Entry 7P1N (X-ray diffraction, 2.95 A resolution); this record covers chains A and B of the 4 polymer chains in the assembly.

[Chain A (and B)]
Name: Acetylcholinesterase
Source organism: Homo sapiens
Notes: EC 3.1.1.7; chain B of this document is another copy of the same molecule, construct and numbering; everything in this record applies to it too
UniProt: P22303 (ACES_HUMAN); residues 262-543 here correspond to UniProt positions 293-574 (UniProt number = residue number + 31)
Amino-acid sequence (282 residues; each row starts with the number of its first residue):
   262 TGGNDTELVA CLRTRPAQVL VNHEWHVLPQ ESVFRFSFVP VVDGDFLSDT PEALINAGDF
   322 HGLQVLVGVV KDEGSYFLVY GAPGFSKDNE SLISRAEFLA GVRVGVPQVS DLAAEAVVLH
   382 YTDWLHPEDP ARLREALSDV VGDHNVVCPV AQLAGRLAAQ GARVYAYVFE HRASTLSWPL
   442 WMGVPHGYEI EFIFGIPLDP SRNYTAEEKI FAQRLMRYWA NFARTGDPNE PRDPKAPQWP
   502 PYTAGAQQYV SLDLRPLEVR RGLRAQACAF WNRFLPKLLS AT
Swiss-Prot annotation at these positions:
  - active site (Charge relay system): E334, H447
  - binding site (galanthamine): Y337
  - binding site (huperzine A): Y337
  - binding site (huprine W): W439, H447
  - glycosylation (N-linked (GlcNAc...) asparagine): N265, N350, N464
Cystine bridges: C409-C529
Covalent attachments: glycan linked to N350
Ligand contacts: 4J1 ((2R,3R,4S,5S,6R)-2-[4-[1-[4-[6-[(Z)-hydroxyiminomethyl]-5-oxidanyl-pyridin-2-yl]butyl]-1,2,3-triazol-4-yl]butoxy]-6-(hydroxymethyl)oxane-3,4,5-triol): W286, H287, F297, Y337, F338, Y341, H447
What the authors report for this chain:
  - binding site for 4J1: W286, F295, Y341

[How chain A and chain B interact]
Residue-residue contacts - 38 pairs, chain A then chain B:
  L373(A) - F535(B)
  E376(A) - K538(B)  salt bridge
  A377(A) - F535(B)
  L380(A) - H381(B)
  L380(A) - A530(B)  hydrophobic
  L380(A) - F531(B)
  L380(A) - F535(B)  hydrophobic
  H381(A) - H381(B)
  T383(A) - Q527(B)
  D384(A) - Q527(B)
  W385(A) - Q508(B)
  W385(A) - Q527(B)
  W385(A) - A530(B)
  W385(A) - R534(B)
  L386(A) - Q508(B)
  L386(A) - R522(B)
  L386(A) - G523(B)
  H387(A) - R522(B)
  Q508(A) - W385(B)  hydrogen bond (side chain-backbone)
  Q508(A) - L386(B)
  R522(A) - L386(B)
  G523(A) - L386(B)
  A526(A) - W385(B)
  Q527(A) - T383(B)  hydrogen bond (side chain-backbone)
  Q527(A) - D384(B)
  Q527(A) - W385(B)  hydrogen bond (side chain-backbone)
  A530(A) - L380(B)  hydrophobic
  A530(A) - W385(B)
  F531(A) - L380(B)
  F535(A) - L373(B)  hydrophobic
  F535(A) - A377(B)  hydrophobic
  F535(A) - L380(B)  hydrophobic
  K538(A) - E376(B)  salt bridge
  L539(A) - L373(B)  hydrophobic
  A542(A) - L373(B)  hydrophobic
  A542(A) - T543(B)
  T543(A) - A542(B)
  T543(A) - T543(B)
Other interface residues (no listed pair), chain A (24 interface residues in all): G506, R534
Other interface residues (no listed pair), chain B (23 interface residues in all): A507, A526, L539

[Overview]
24 residues of chain A face 23 of chain B across their interface; the contacts include 3 hydrogen bonds and 2
salt bridges. Polar contacts include E376(A)-K538(B), Q508(A)-W385(B) and Q527(A)-T383(B). Ligands of chain A:
compound 4J1. The paper reports a binding site for 4J1 at W286(A), F295(A) and Y341(A).
Both chains are Acetylcholinesterase (Homo sapiens). Entry 7P1N (Crystal structure of human
acetylcholinesterase in complex with
(2R,3R,4S,5S,6R)-2-{4-[1-(4-{5-hydroxy-6-[(E)-(hydroxyimino)methyl]pyridin-2-yl}butyl)-1H-1,2,3-triazol-4-yl]butoxy}-6-(hydroxymethyl)oxane-3,4,5-triol
oxime) was determined by X-ray diffraction (same publication as 7P1P).
